Entry 2FU5 (X-ray diffraction, 2.00 A resolution); this record covers chains A and D.

Chain A:
Molecule: Guanine nucleotide exchange factor MSS4
Organism: Homo sapiens
Reference sequence: P47224 (MSS4_HUMAN); residue numbers follow UniProt; this construct covers 11-123
Amino-acid sequence (117 residues; row label = number of the first residue in the row):
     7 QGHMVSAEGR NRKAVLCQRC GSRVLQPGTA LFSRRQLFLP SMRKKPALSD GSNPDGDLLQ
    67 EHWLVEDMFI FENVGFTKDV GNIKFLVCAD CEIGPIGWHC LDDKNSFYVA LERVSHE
Not modelled in the structure: 51-60
Sequence notes: cloning artifact (7-10)
Covalently attached groups: beta-mercaptoethanol (BME) linked to Cys106
Metal / ion sites: Zn2+: Cys23, Cys26, Cys94, Cys97
UniProt features mapped onto this chain:
  - binding site (Zn(2+)): Cys23, Cys26, Cys94, Cys97

Chain D:
Molecule: Ras-related protein Rab-8A
Organism: Mus musculus
Reference sequence: P55258 (RAB8A_MOUSE); residues 1-183 here = UniProt positions 1-183
Amino-acid sequence (183 residues; each row starts with the number of its first residue):
     1 MAKTYDYLFK LLLIGDSGVG KTCVLFRFSE DAFNSTFIST IGIDFKIRTI ELDGKRIKLQ
    61 IWDTAGQERF RTITTAYYRG AMGIMLVYDI TNEKSFDNIR NWIRNIEEHA SADVEKMILG
   121 NKCDVNDKRQ VSKERGEKLA LDYGIKFMET SAKANINVEN AFFTLARDIK AKMDKNWKAT
   181 AAG
Not modelled in the structure: 1-2, 18-31, 123, 126, 151-153, 179-183
UniProt features mapped onto this chain:
  - motif: Asp31 to Phe45 (Switch 1), Asp63 to Gly80 (Switch 2)
  - binding site (GTP): Ser17, Gly18, Val19, Gly20, Lys21, Thr22, Cys23, Ser35, Ser39, Thr40, Gly66, Asn121, Lys122, Asp124, Ala152, Lys153
  - binding site (Mg(2+)): Thr22, Thr40, Asp63
  - modified residue: Thr72 (Phosphothreonine)
Reported in the primary citation:
  - conformationally variable residues (side-chain flip): Trp62

Chain A / chain D interface:
Pairs across the interface (56):
  Arg25(A) - Phe33(D)
  Pro46(A) - Phe37(D)  hydrophobic
  Met48(A) - Ser35(D)  hydrogen bond (backbone-side chain)
  Met74(A) - Phe45(D)  hydrophobic
  Met74(A) - Ile47(D)
  Met74(A) - Gln60(D)
  Phe75(A) - Thr4(D)
  Phe75(A) - Tyr5(D)  hydrophobic
  Phe75(A) - Leu8(D)  hydrophobic
  Phe75(A) - Ile47(D)  hydrophobic
  Phe75(A) - Lys58(D)  hydrogen bond (backbone-side chain)
  Phe75(A) - Gln60(D)
  Ile76(A) - Thr4(D)
  Phe77(A) - Ile47(D)
  Phe77(A) - Lys58(D)  hydrogen bond (backbone-side chain)
  Glu78(A) - Ile47(D)
  Glu78(A) - Arg48(D)
  Glu78(A) - Thr49(D)  hydrogen bond (backbone-side chain)
  Glu78(A) - Arg56(D)  salt bridge
  Glu78(A) - Lys58(D)  salt bridge
  Asn79(A) - Ile47(D)
  Asn79(A) - Arg48(D)
  Asn79(A) - Thr49(D)  hydrogen bond (side chain-backbone)
  Val80(A) - Lys46(D)
  Val80(A) - Ile47(D)  hydrogen bond (backbone-backbone)
  Gly81(A) - Phe45(D)
  Phe82(A) - Ile43(D)
  Phe82(A) - Asp44(D)  hydrogen bond (backbone-backbone)
  Phe82(A) - Phe45(D)  hydrogen bond (backbone-backbone)
  Thr83(A) - Ile38(D)
  Thr83(A) - Ile41(D)
  Thr83(A) - Gly42(D)
  Thr83(A) - Asp44(D)
  Lys84(A) - Ile41(D)
  Lys84(A) - Gly42(D)  hydrogen bond (backbone-backbone)
  Lys84(A) - Ile43(D)  hydrogen bond (side chain-backbone)
  Lys84(A) - Asp44(D)
  Val86(A) - Ile41(D)  hydrophobic
  Lys90(A) - Asp44(D)  salt bridge
  Phe91(A) - Phe37(D)  hydrophobic
  Val93(A) - Ile38(D)  hydrophobic
  Val93(A) - Ile43(D)  hydrophobic
  Ala95(A) - Lys46(D)  hydrogen bond (backbone-side chain)
  Ala95(A) - Arg48(D)  hydrogen bond (backbone-side chain)
  Asp96(A) - Arg48(D)  salt bridge
  Cys97(A) - Phe33(D)  hydrophobic
  Glu98(A) - Ser35(D)
  Glu98(A) - Ile38(D)
  Glu98(A) - Ile43(D)
  Glu98(A) - Lys46(D)  salt bridge
  Ile99(A) - Phe33(D)  hydrophobic
  Ile99(A) - Ser35(D)
  Gly100(A) - Ser35(D)  hydrogen bond (backbone-side chain)
  Gly100(A) - Ile38(D)
  Pro101(A) - Phe37(D)  hydrophobic
  Pro101(A) - Ile38(D)
Other interface residues (no listed pair), chain A (27 interface residues in all): Gln32, Ser47
Other interface residues (no listed pair), chain D (20 interface residues in all): Asn34
The authors on this interface:
  - pairs named by the authors: Arg48(D)-Asp96(A)
  - interface residues, chain A: Pro46(A), Met74(A), Phe75(A), Phe77(A), Glu78(A), Asn79(A), Val80(A), Phe82(A), Thr83(A), Lys84(A), Val86(A), Lys90(A), Phe91(A), Val93(A), Ala95(A), Asp96(A), Glu98(A), Pro101(A)
  - interface residues, chain D: Tyr5(D), Leu8(D), Phe37(D), Ile38(D), Ile41(D), Gly42(D), Ile43(D), Asp44(D), Phe45(D), Ile47(D), Thr49(D), Arg56(D), Lys58(D)

Summary:
27 residues of chain A face 20 of chain D across their interface, with 13 hydrogen bonds and 5 salt bridges.
Polar contacts include Glu78(A)-Arg56(D), Glu78(A)-Lys58(D) and Lys90(A)-Asp44(D). The paper describes a
contact between Arg48(D) and Asp96(A). The paper reports interface residues Pro46(A), Met74(A) and Tyr5(D)
among others; conformational variability at Trp62(D).
Chain A is Guanine nucleotide exchange factor MSS4 (Homo sapiens) and chain D is Ras-related protein Rab-8A
(Mus musculus); the structure, structure of Rab8 in complex with MSS4, was determined by X-ray diffraction.
